Entry 6MDN (electron microscopy, 4.40 A resolution (low resolution: residue-level contacts below are approximate; hydrogen-bond / salt-bridge calls are withheld)); this record covers chains I and K of the 11 polymer chains in the assembly.

# Chain I
Molecule: Syntaxin-1A
Organism: Rattus norvegicus
UniProt: P32851 (STX1A_RAT); residues 1-256 here = UniProt positions 1-256
Sequence (256 residues; row label = number of the first residue in the row):
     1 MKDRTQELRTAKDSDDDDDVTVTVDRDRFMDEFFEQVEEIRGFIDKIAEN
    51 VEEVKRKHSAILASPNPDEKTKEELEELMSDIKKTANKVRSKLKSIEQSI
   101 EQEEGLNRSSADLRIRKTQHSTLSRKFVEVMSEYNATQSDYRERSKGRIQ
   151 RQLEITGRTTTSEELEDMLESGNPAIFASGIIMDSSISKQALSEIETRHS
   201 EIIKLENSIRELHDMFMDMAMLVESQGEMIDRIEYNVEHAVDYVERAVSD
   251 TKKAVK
Unresolved in the structure: 1-190
Sequence notes: conflict Ser145 (Cys in P32851)
UniProt features mapped onto this chain:
  - site: Lys253, Ala254 (Microbial infection: Cleavage)
  - modified residue (Phosphoserine): Ser14, Ser64, Ser95, Ser188
  - cross-link (Glycyl lysine isopeptide (Lys-Gly)): Lys252 (interchain with G-Cter in SUMO), Lys253 (interchain with G-Cter in SUMO), Lys256 (interchain with G-Cter in SUMO)

# Chain K
Molecule: Alpha-soluble NSF attachment protein
Organism: Rattus norvegicus
UniProt: P54921 (SNAA_RAT); numbering as in UniProt (aligned over 1-278)
Sequence (313 residues; numbered -17 to 295; the number before each row is that of its first residue; numbers below 1 keep their minus sign (Met-17 is residue -17)):
   -17 MHHHHHHHHHHENLYFQGMDTSGKQAEAMALLAEAERKVKNSQSFFSGLF
    33 GGSSKIEEACEIYARAANMFKMAKNWSAAGNAFCQAAQLHLQLQSKHDAA
    83 TCFVDAGNAFKKADPQEAINCLMRAIEIYTDMGRFTIAAKHHISIAEIYE
   133 TELVDVEKAIAHYEQSADYYKGEESNSSANKCLLKVAGYAAQLEQYQKAI
   183 DIYEQVGTSAMDSPLLKYSAKDYFFKAALCHFCIDMLNAKLAVQKYEELF
   233 PAFSDSRECKLMKKLLEAHEEQNVDSYTESVKEYDSISRLDQWLTTMLLR
   283 IKKTIQGDEEDLR
Unresolved in the structure: -17 to 7, 294-295
Sequence notes: initiating methionine (-17); expression tag (-16 to 0, 279-295)

# Chain I / chain K interface
Contacting residue pairs (13; chain I residue first):
  Glu234(I) with Lys122(K)
  Glu238(I) with Thr118(K); Ile119(K)
  His239(I) with His123(K)
  Asp242(I) with His79(K); Thr83(K)
  Glu245(I) with Arg116(K)
  Arg246(I) with Lys78(K); His79(K); Tyr111(K); Met114(K)
  Ser249(I) with His79(K)
  Asp250(I) with His79(K)
Also at the interface, not in a pair above, chain I (10 interface residues in all): Val241, Tyr243
Also at the interface, not in a pair above, chain K (13 interface residues in all): Asp80, Ala82, Val86

# Overview
10 residues of chain I face 13 of chain K across their interface.
Here chain I is Syntaxin-1A and chain K is Alpha-soluble NSF attachment protein, both from Rattus norvegicus.
Entry 6MDN (The 20S supercomplex engaging the SNAP-25 N-terminus (class 2)) was determined by electron
microscopy together with 6MDM, 6MDO and 6MDP from the same study.
